PDB entry 6SQB | X-ray diffraction, 1.77 A resolution | chain A

# Chain A
Name: Enoyl-[acyl-carrier-protein] reductase [NADH]
Organism: Mycobacterium tuberculosis (strain ATCC 25618 / H37Rv)
Notes: EC 1.3.1.9
UniProtKB: P9WGR1 (INHA_MYCTU); residue numbers follow UniProt; this construct covers 1-269
Sequence (270 residues; row label = number of the first residue in the row; numbering starts at 0):
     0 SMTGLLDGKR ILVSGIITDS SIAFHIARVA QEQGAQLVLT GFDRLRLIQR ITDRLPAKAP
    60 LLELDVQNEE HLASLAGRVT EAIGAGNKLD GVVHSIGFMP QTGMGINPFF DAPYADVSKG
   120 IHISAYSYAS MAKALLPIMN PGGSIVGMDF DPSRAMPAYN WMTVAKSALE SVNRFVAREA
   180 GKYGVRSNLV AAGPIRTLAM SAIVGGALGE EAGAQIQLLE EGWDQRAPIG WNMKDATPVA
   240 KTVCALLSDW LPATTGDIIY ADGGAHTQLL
Not modelled in the structure: 0-2
Construct notes: expression tag (0)
Curated features (UniProtKB/Swiss-Prot):
  - binding site (NAD(+)): Ser-20, Ile-21, Asp-64, Val-65, Ile-95, Gly-96, Lys-165, Ile-194
  - binding site (substrate): Tyr-158
  - site: Phe-149 (May act as an intermediate that passes the hydride ion from NADH to the substrate), Tyr-158 (Transition state stabilizer)
  - modified residue: Thr-266 (Phosphothreonine)
  - mutagenesis: Ser-94 (S94A: Confers INH and ETH resistance. The mutant is 17 times more resistant to inhibition by the INH-NAD adduct ...), Asp-148 (D148G: Confers pyridomycin resistance. Has no impact on the susceptibility to isoniazid and moxifloxacin. 14-fold decrease in NADH affinity, while no effect on catalytic activity), Tyr-158 (Y158A: 1500-fold decrease in catalytic activity while no effect on lipid substrate affinity; Y158F: 24-fold decrease in catalytic activity while no effect on lipid substrate affinity ...), Lys-165 (K165A/M: Loss of enzyme's ability to bind NADH; K165Q/R: No effect on the enzyme's catalytic ability or on its ability to bind NADH), Thr-266 (T266A: No effect on catalytic activity. Loss of phosphorylation. Does not alter growth of M.tuberculosis ...)
Ligand contacts:
  - 3-(3-chlorophenyl)propanoic acid (LSQ): Phe-149, Met-155, Pro-156, Tyr-158, Lys-165, Pro-193, Met-199, Ile-215, Leu-218
  - NAD (nicotinamide-adenine-dinucleotide): Gly-14, Ile-15, Ile-16, Ser-20, Ile-21, Ala-22, Phe-41, Leu-63, Asp-64, Val-65, Gln-66, Ser-94, Ile-95, Gly-96, Phe-97, Ile-122, Met-147, Asp-148, Phe-149, Tyr-158, Met-161, Lys-165, Ala-191, Gly-192, Pro-193, Ile-194, Thr-196, Met-199
What the authors report for this chain:
  - binding site for 3-(3-chlorophenyl)propanoic acid: Tyr-158

# In short
Bound to chain A: NAD and 3-(3-chlorophenyl)propanoic acid. UniProt lists 8 NAD+-binding residues,
substrate-binding residue Tyr-158 and 5 mutagenesis sites. The paper reports a binding site for
3-(3-chlorophenyl)propanoic acid at Tyr-158.
Chain A is Enoyl-[acyl-carrier-protein] reductase [NADH] (Mycobacterium tuberculosis (strain ATCC 25618 /
H37Rv)); the structure, Crystal structure of M. tuberculosis InhA in complex with NAD+ and
3-(3-chlorophenyl)propanoic acid, was determined by X-ray diffraction, deposited together with 6SQ5, 6SQ7,
6SQ9 and 6SQL.
